PDB entry 5I50 | X-ray diffraction, 2.70 A resolution | chains B and C of the 4 polymer chains in the assembly

Chain B:
Molecule: Myc proto-oncogene protein
From: Homo sapiens
Notes: fragment: OmoMYC
UniProtKB: P01106 (MYC_HUMAN); residues 3-92 here correspond to UniProt positions 350-439 (UniProt number = residue number + 347)
Sequence (118 residues; row label = number of the first residue in the row; numbers below 1 keep their minus sign (Met-25 is residue -25)):
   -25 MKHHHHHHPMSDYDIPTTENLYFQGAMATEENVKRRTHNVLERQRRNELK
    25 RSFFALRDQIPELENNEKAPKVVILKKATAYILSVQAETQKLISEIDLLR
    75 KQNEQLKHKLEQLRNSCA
Not modelled in the structure: -25 to -4
Sequence notes: initiating methionine (-25); expression tag (-24 to 2); engineered mutation Thr63 (Glu410 in P01106), Ile70 (Glu417 in P01106), Gln76 (Arg423 in P01106), Asn77 (Arg424 in P01106)
Reported in the primary citation:
  - binding site for the 22-nt DNA strand (chain C): His12, Glu16, Arg20

Chain C:
Molecule: 22-nt DNA strand
Sequence (22 nucleotides; each row starts with the number of its first residue):
     1 CACCCGGTCACGTGGCCTACAC

Interface between chain B and chain C:
Contacting residue pairs (17):
  Arg9(B) with DT13(C), salt bridge to the phosphate
  His12(B) with DG14(C), hydrogen bond to the base; DG15(C), hydrogen bond to the base
  Asn13(B) with DG12(C), sugar contact; DT13(C), hydrogen bond to the phosphate
  Glu16(B) with DT13(C), base contact
  Arg17(B) with DG12(C), salt bridge to the phosphate
  Arg20(B) with DA10(C), sugar contact; DC11(C), salt bridge to the phosphate; DG12(C), base contact
  Lys24(B) with DA10(C), salt bridge to the phosphate
  Ala43(B) with DC9(C), phosphate contact
  Pro44(B) with DT8(C), sugar contact; DC9(C), phosphate contact
  Lys45(B) with DC9(C), hydrogen bond to the phosphate; DA10(C), salt bridge to the phosphate
  Val46(B) with DT8(C), phosphate contact

In short:
11 residues of chain B and 8 residues of chain C are in contact, with 4 hydrogen bonds and 5 salt bridges.
Polar contacts include His12(B)-DG14(C), His12(B)-DG15(C) and Asn13(B)-DT13(C). From the paper: a binding site
for the 22-nt DNA strand (chain C) at His12(B), Glu16(B) and Arg20(B).
Here chain B is Myc proto-oncogene protein (Homo sapiens) and chain C is a 22-nt DNA strand. Entry 5I50
(Structure of OmoMYC bound to double-stranded DNA) was determined by X-ray diffraction, deposited together
with 5I4Z.
